PDB entry 8QN8 | electron microscopy, 3.14 A resolution | chains D and E of the 8 polymer chains in the assembly

Chain D:
Name: DNA-directed RNA polymerase subunit beta'
Organism: Mycolicibacterium smegmatis MC2 155
UniProt: A0QS66 (RPOC_MYCS2); numbering as in UniProt (aligned over 1-1317)
Amino-acid sequence (1317 residues; numbered 1 to 1317; the number before each row is that of its first residue):
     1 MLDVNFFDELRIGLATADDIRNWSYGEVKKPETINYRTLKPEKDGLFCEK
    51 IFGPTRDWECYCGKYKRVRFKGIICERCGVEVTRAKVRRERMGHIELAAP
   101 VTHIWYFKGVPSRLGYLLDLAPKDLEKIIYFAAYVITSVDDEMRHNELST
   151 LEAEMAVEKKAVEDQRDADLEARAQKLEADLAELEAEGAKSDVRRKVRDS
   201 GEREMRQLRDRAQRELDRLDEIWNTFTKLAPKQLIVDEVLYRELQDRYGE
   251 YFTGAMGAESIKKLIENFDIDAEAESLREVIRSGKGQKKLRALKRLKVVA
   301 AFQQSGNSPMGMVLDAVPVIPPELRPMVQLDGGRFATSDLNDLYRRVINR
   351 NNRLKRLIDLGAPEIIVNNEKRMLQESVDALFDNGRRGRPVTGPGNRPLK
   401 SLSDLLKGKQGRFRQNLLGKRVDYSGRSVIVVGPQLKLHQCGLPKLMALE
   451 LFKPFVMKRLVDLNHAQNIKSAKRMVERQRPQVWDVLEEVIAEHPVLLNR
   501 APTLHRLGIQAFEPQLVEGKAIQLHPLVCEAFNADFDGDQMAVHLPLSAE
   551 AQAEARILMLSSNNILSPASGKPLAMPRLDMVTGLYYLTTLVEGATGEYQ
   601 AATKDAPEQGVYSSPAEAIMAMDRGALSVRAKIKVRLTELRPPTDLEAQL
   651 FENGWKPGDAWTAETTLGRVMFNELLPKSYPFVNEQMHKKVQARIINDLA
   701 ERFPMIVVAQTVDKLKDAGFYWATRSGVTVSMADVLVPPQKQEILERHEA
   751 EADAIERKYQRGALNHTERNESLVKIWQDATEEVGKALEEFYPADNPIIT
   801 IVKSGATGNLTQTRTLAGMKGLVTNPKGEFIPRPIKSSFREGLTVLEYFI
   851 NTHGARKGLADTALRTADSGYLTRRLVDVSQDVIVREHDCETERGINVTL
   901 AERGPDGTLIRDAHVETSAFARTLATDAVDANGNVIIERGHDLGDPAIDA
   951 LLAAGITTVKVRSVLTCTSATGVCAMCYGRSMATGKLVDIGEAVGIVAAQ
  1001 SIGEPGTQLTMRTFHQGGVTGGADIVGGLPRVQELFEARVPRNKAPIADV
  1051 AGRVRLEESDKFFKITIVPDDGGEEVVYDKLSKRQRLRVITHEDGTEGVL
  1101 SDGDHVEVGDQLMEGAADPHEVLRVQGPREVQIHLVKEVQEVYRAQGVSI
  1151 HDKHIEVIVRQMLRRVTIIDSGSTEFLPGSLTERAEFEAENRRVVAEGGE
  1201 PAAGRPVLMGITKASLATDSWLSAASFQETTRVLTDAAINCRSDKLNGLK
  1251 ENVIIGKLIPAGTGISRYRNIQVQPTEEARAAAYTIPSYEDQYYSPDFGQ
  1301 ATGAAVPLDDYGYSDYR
Not modelled in the structure: 1-5, 1284-1317
Bound ions: Zn2+ site 1: Cys-60, Cys-62, Cys-75, Cys-78; Mg2+: Asp-535, Asp-537, Asp-539 (shared with 1 residue of chain H); Zn2+ site 2: Cys-890, Cys-967, Cys-974, Cys-977
Curated features (UniProtKB/Swiss-Prot):
  - binding site (Zn(2+)): Cys-60, Cys-62, Cys-75, Cys-78, Cys-890, Cys-967, Cys-974, Cys-977
  - binding site (Mg(2+)): Asp-535, Asp-537, Asp-539

Chain E:
Name: DNA-directed RNA polymerase subunit omega
Organism: Mycolicibacterium smegmatis MC2 155
Notes: EC 2.7.7.6
UniProt: A0QWT1 (RPOZ_MYCS2); residues 1-107 here = UniProt positions 1-107
Amino-acid sequence (107 residues; row label = number of the first residue in the row):
     1 MSTPHADAQLNAADDLGIDSSAASAYDTPLGITNPPIDELLSRASSKYAL
    51 VIYAAKRARQINDYYNQLGDGILEYVGPLVEPGLQEKPLSIALREIHGDL
   101 LEHTEGE
Not modelled in the structure: 1-23, 68-74

Interface between chain D and chain E:
Contacting residue pairs (72):
  Lys-437(D) / Leu-30(E)
  His-439(D) / Leu-30(E)  hydrogen bond (side chain-backbone)
  His-439(D) / Ile-32(E)
  His-439(D) / Thr-33(E)
  Val-490(D) / Lys-87(E)  hydrogen bond (backbone-side chain)
  Ala-492(D) / Lys-87(E)
  Glu-493(D) / Ser-90(E)  hydrogen bond
  His-494(D) / Lys-87(E)  hydrogen bond
  Glu-513(D) / Gly-31(E)
  Glu-513(D) / Ile-32(E)  hydrogen bond (side chain-backbone)
  Glu-550(D) / Ala-55(E)
  Glu-550(D) / Arg-59(E)  salt bridge
  Gln-552(D) / Leu-89(E)
  Ala-553(D) / Val-51(E)
  Ala-553(D) / Leu-89(E)
  Glu-554(D) / Val-51(E)
  Arg-556(D) / Ile-32(E)  hydrogen bond (side chain-backbone)
  Arg-556(D) / Asn-34(E)  hydrogen bond (side chain-backbone)
  Arg-556(D) / Ser-90(E)  hydrogen bond
  Arg-556(D) / Leu-93(E)
  Ile-557(D) / Val-51(E)  hydrophobic
  Leu-558(D) / Lys-47(E)
  Leu-558(D) / Tyr-48(E)  hydrophobic
  Leu-558(D) / Val-51(E)  hydrophobic
  Asn-563(D) / Ile-37(E)
  Pro-704(D) / Ser-24(E)
  Pro-704(D) / Asp-38(E)
  Met-705(D) / Ile-37(E)  hydrophobic
  Met-705(D) / Asp-38(E)  hydrogen bond (backbone-side chain)
  Ile-706(D) / Tyr-26(E)  hydrophobic
  Val-707(D) / Ala-25(E)
  Gln-710(D) / Tyr-26(E)
  Gln-710(D) / Asp-27(E)  hydrogen bond (side chain-backbone)
  Lys-714(D) / Asp-27(E)  salt bridge
  Asp-989(D) / Ser-46(E)
  Asp-989(D) / Lys-47(E)  salt bridge
  Glu-992(D) / Tyr-48(E)
  Gly-1262(D) / Tyr-48(E)
  Thr-1263(D) / Tyr-48(E)
  Thr-1263(D) / Val-51(E)
  Thr-1263(D) / Ile-52(E)
  Ser-1266(D) / Gly-106(E)
  Arg-1267(D) / Glu-105(E)  salt bridge
  Arg-1267(D) / Gly-106(E)  hydrogen bond (backbone-backbone)
  Arg-1267(D) / Glu-107(E)  salt bridge
  Tyr-1268(D) / Ser-46(E)  hydrogen bond
  Tyr-1268(D) / Tyr-48(E)  hydrophobic
  Tyr-1268(D) / Ala-49(E)  hydrophobic
  Tyr-1268(D) / Ile-52(E)
  Tyr-1268(D) / Glu-105(E)
  Asn-1270(D) / Gly-106(E)
  Ile-1271(D) / Ala-49(E)  hydrophobic
  Ile-1271(D) / Lys-56(E)  hydrogen bond (backbone-side chain)
  Ile-1271(D) / His-103(E)
  Ile-1271(D) / Thr-104(E)
  Gln-1272(D) / His-103(E)
  Gln-1272(D) / Thr-104(E)  hydrogen bond (backbone-backbone)
  Val-1273(D) / Tyr-53(E)  hydrophobic
  Val-1273(D) / Lys-56(E)
  Val-1273(D) / Gln-60(E)  hydrogen bond (backbone-side chain)
  Val-1273(D) / Glu-102(E)
  Gln-1274(D) / Leu-101(E)
  Gln-1274(D) / Glu-102(E)  hydrogen bond (backbone-backbone)
  Pro-1275(D) / Val-76(E)  hydrophobic
  Pro-1275(D) / Leu-79(E)  hydrophobic
  Pro-1275(D) / Leu-100(E)
  Pro-1275(D) / Leu-101(E)  hydrophobic
  Thr-1276(D) / Leu-100(E)  hydrogen bond (side chain-backbone)
  Thr-1276(D) / Leu-101(E)
  Thr-1276(D) / Glu-102(E)
  Ala-1279(D) / Leu-79(E)  hydrophobic
  Ala-1279(D) / Leu-100(E)
Interface residues without a listed pair, chain D (46 interface residues in all): Glu-489, Pro-495, Ser-548, Ala-549, Leu-560, Ser-562, Thr-984, Ile-990, Arg-1269, Ala-1283
Interface residues without a listed pair, chain E (46 interface residues in all): Thr-28, Pro-29, Pro-36, Ser-45, Leu-50, Arg-57, Ala-58, Gln-85, Glu-86, Asp-99

In short:
The chain D/chain E interface involves 46 residues from each chain, with 17 hydrogen bonds and 5 salt bridges.
Among the polar pairs are Glu-550(D)/Arg-59(E), Lys-714(D)/Asp-27(E) and Asp-989(D)/Lys-47(E). Curated
annotation (UniProt) lists 8 Zn2+-binding residues and 3 Mg2+-binding residues on chain D.
Here chain D is DNA-directed RNA polymerase subunit beta' and chain E is DNA-directed RNA polymerase subunit
omega, both from Mycolicibacterium smegmatis MC2 155. Entry 8QN8 (Mycobacterium smegmatis RNA polymerase in
complex with HelD, SigA and RbpA in State II) was determined by electron microscopy, deposited together with
8Q3I, 8QTI, 8QU6, 8R2M, 8R3M, 8R6P and 8R6R.
